PDB entry 8ULU | electron microscopy, 3.80 A resolution | chains G and K of the 14 polymer chains in the assembly

Chain G:
Molecule: PGDM1400 Fab Light Chain
Organism: Homo sapiens
Notes: antibody fragment or engineered binder
Amino-acid sequence (219 residues; numbered 1 to 214 plus 5 insertion-coded residues; the number before each row is that of its first residue; a row labelled like 27A-27E holds insertion residues (27A, then the next letters in order)):
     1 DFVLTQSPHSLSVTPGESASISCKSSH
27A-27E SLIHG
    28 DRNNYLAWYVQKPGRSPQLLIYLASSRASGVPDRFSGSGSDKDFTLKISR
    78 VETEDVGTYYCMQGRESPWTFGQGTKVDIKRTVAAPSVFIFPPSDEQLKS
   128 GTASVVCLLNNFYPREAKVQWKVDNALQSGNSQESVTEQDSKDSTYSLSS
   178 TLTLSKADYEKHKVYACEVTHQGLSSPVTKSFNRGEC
Not modelled in the structure: 1-2, 108-214
Cystine bridges: Cys-23/Cys-88

Chain K:
Molecule: PGDM1400 Fab Heavy Chain
Organism: Homo sapiens
Notes: antibody fragment or engineered binder
Amino-acid sequence (253 residues; numbered 1 to 225 plus 28 insertion-coded residues; the number before each row is that of its first residue; a row labelled like 82A-82C holds insertion residues (82A, then the next letters in order)):
     1 QAQLVQSGPEVRKPGTSVKVSCKAPGNTLKTYDLHWVRSVPGQGLQWMGW
    51 IS
   52A H
    53 EGDKKVIVERFKAKVTIDWDRSTNTAYLQL
82A-82C SGL
    83 TSGDTAVYYCAKGSKHRL
100A-100X RDYALYDDDGALNWAVDVDYLSNL
   101 EFWGQGTAVTVSSASTKGPSVFPLAPSSKSTSGGTAALGCLVKDYFPEPV
   151 TVSWNSGALTSGVHTFPAVLQSSGLYSLSSVVTVPSSSLGTQTYICNVNH
   201 KPSNTKVDKRVEPKSCDKTHHHHHH
Not modelled in the structure: 1-2, 114-225
Modified / non-standard residues: Tyr-100F (O-sulfo-L-tyrosine; TYS)
Cystine bridges: Cys-22/Cys-92

Interface between chain G and chain K:
Pairs across the interface (35):
  His-27D(G) / Leu-100(K)
  His-27D(G) / Asp-100B(K)
  His-27D(G) / Tyr-100T(K)  hydrogen bond
  Tyr-32(G) / His-98(K)  hydrogen bond
  Tyr-32(G) / Leu-100(K)
  Tyr-32(G) / Tyr-100T(K)  hydrophobic
  Tyr-32(G) / Leu-100U(K)
  Tyr-36(G) / Asn-100W(K)
  Tyr-36(G) / Leu-100X(K)  hydrogen bond (side chain-backbone)
  Gln-38(G) / Tyr-91(K)
  Arg-42(G) / Tyr-91(K)
  Ser-43(G) / Tyr-91(K)
  Ser-43(G) / Gly-104(K)  hydrogen bond (side chain-backbone)
  Ser-43(G) / Gln-105(K)
  Pro-44(G) / Tyr-91(K)
  Pro-44(G) / Trp-103(K)  hydrophobic
  Leu-46(G) / Asn-100W(K)
  Tyr-49(G) / Ser-100V(K)
  Tyr-49(G) / Asn-100W(K)
  Leu-50(G) / Ser-100V(K)
  Tyr-87(G) / Gly-44(K)
  Tyr-87(G) / Leu-45(K)
  Met-89(G) / Leu-100U(K)  hydrophobic
  Gly-91(G) / Tyr-100T(K)
  Gly-91(G) / Leu-100U(K)
  Pro-95(G) / Trp-47(K)  hydrophobic
  Trp-96(G) / His-35(K)
  Trp-96(G) / Trp-47(K)
  Trp-96(G) / Trp-50(K)
  Trp-96(G) / Asp-100S(K)
  Trp-96(G) / Leu-100U(K)  hydrophobic
  Phe-98(G) / Val-37(K)  hydrophobic
  Phe-98(G) / Leu-45(K)
  Phe-98(G) / Gln-46(K)
  Phe-98(G) / Trp-103(K)  hydrophobic
Also at the interface, not in a pair above, chain G (20 interface residues in all): Ala-34, Arg-92, Ser-94, Gly-99
Also at the interface, not in a pair above, chain K (24 interface residues in all): Ser-39, Val-58, Glu-101, Gly-106

In short:
The interface between chain G and chain K involves 20 residues on one side and 24 on the other, with 4
hydrogen bonds. Among the polar pairs are His-27D(G)/Tyr-100T(K), Tyr-32(G)/His-98(K) and
Tyr-36(G)/Leu-100X(K).
Chain G is PGDM1400 Fab Light Chain and chain K is PGDM1400 Fab Heavy Chain, both from Homo sapiens; the
structure, Cryo-EM structure of the BG505 SOSIPv2 in complex with bNAb 04_A06 and PGDM1400 Fabs, was
determined by electron microscopy, deposited together with 9D8V, 8UKI, 8ULR, 8ULS and 8ULT.
